PDB entry 6JTN | X-ray diffraction, 1.90 A resolution | chains A and C of the 3 polymer chains in the assembly

# Chain A
Molecule: HLA class I antigen, Cw8.2 alpha chain
Organism: Homo sapiens
UniProt: C1K0Y1 (C1K0Y1_HUMAN); residues 2-274 here correspond to UniProt positions 26-298 (UniProt number = residue number + 24)
Amino-acid sequence (273 residues; numbered 2 to 274; the number before each row is that of its first residue):
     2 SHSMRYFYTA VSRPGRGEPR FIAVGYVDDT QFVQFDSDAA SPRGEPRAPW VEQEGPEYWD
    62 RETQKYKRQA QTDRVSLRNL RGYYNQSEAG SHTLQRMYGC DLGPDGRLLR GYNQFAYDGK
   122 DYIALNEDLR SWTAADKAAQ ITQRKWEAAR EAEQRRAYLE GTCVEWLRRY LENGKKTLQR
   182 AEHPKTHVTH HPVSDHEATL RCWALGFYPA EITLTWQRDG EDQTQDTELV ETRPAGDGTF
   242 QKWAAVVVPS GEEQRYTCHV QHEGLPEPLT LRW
Disulfide bonds: Cys101-Cys164, Cys203-Cys259
What the authors report for this chain:
  - binding site for 10-residue peptide (chain C): Tyr7, Phe33, Tyr59, Tyr67, Tyr99, Tyr159, Trp167, Tyr171

# Chain C
Molecule: 10-residue peptide
Amino-acid sequence (10 residues; numbered 1 to 10; the number before each row is that of its first residue):
     1 GADGVGKSAL

# Chain A / chain C interface
Residue-residue contacts - 42 pairs, chain A then chain C:
  Met5(A) with Gly1(C)
  Tyr7(A) with Gly1(C), hydrogen bond (side chain-backbone); Ala2(C), hydrogen bond (side chain-backbone)
  Tyr9(A) with Ala2(C)
  Glu63(A) with Gly1(C); Ala2(C), hydrogen bond (side chain-backbone)
  Lys66(A) with Gly1(C); Ala2(C), hydrogen bond (side chain-backbone); Gly4(C)
  Tyr67(A) with Ala2(C), hydrophobic
  Arg69(A) with Gly4(C), hydrogen bond (side chain-backbone)
  Thr73(A) with Lys7(C); Ser8(C); Ala9(C)
  Val76(A) with Ala9(C), hydrophobic
  Ser77(A) with Ser8(C); Ala9(C); Leu10(C), hydrogen bond (side chain-backbone)
  Asn80(A) with Leu10(C), hydrogen bond (side chain-backbone)
  Tyr84(A) with Leu10(C), hydrogen bond (side chain-backbone)
  Leu95(A) with Leu10(C), hydrophobic
  Arg97(A) with Asp3(C), salt bridge
  Tyr99(A) with Ala2(C); Asp3(C), hydrogen bond (side chain-backbone)
  Phe116(A) with Leu10(C), hydrophobic
  Tyr123(A) with Leu10(C), hydrophobic
  Thr143(A) with Leu10(C), hydrogen bond (side chain-backbone)
  Lys146(A) with Ala9(C); Leu10(C), hydrogen bond (side chain-backbone)
  Trp147(A) with Ala9(C), hydrogen bond (side chain-backbone); Leu10(C), hydrophobic
  Glu152(A) with Ser8(C), hydrogen bond
  Gln155(A) with Val5(C); Gly6(C)
  Arg156(A) with Asp3(C), salt bridge; Val5(C), hydrogen bond (side chain-backbone); Ser8(C), hydrogen bond
  Tyr159(A) with Gly1(C), hydrogen bond (side chain-backbone); Ala2(C); Asp3(C)
  Trp167(A) with Gly1(C)
  Tyr171(A) with Gly1(C), hydrogen bond (side chain-backbone)
Also at the interface, not in a pair above, chain A (29 interface residues in all): Phe33, Tyr59, Leu81
The authors on this interface:
  - pairs named by the authors: Arg97(A)-Asp3(C), Glu152(A)-Ser8(C) (hydrogen bond), Arg156(A)-Asp3(C), Arg156(A)-Ser8(C) (hydrogen bond)
  - interface residues, chain A: Tyr7(A), Phe33(A), Tyr59(A), Tyr67(A), Tyr99(A), Tyr159(A), Trp167(A), Tyr171(A)

# Summary
29 residues of chain A face 10 of chain C across their interface, with 17 hydrogen bonds and 2 salt bridges.
Polar contacts include Arg97(A)-Asp3(C), Arg156(A)-Asp3(C) and Tyr7(A)-Gly1(C). The paper describes contacts
between Arg97(A) and Asp3(C) and Arg156(A) and Asp3(C); hydrogen bonds between Glu152(A) and Ser8(C) and
Arg156(A) and Ser8(C). From the paper: a binding site for 10-residue peptide (chain C) at Tyr7(A), Phe33(A)
and Tyr59(A) among others; interface residues Tyr7(A), Phe33(A) and Tyr59(A) among others.
Here chain A is HLA class I antigen, Cw8.2 alpha chain (Homo sapiens) and chain C is a 10-residue peptide.
Entry 6JTN (Crystal structure of HLA-C08 in complex with a tumor mut10m peptide) was determined by X-ray
diffraction (same publication as 6JQ3, 6JTP and 6JQ2).
